9BLF - chains B and C of the 6 polymer chains in the assembly; structure by electron microscopy, 3.31 A resolution.

Chain B:
Name: Non-structural protein 8
Organism: Severe acute respiratory syndrome coronavirus 2
UniProt: P0DTD1 (R1AB_SARS2); residues 1-198 here correspond to UniProt positions 3943-4140 (UniProt number = residue number + 3942)
Sequence (199 residues; row label = number of the first residue in the row; numbering starts at 0):
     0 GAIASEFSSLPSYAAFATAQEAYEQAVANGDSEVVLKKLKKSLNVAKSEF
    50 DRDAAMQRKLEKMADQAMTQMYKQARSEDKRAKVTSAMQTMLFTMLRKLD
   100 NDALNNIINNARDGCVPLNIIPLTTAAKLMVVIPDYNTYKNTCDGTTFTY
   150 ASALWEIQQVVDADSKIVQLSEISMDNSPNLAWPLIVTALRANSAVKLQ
Unresolved in the structure: 0-5, 194-198
Sequence notes: expression tag (0)
UniProt features mapped onto this chain:
  - site: Gln198 (Cleavage)

Chain C:
Name: Non-structural protein 7
Organism: Severe acute respiratory syndrome coronavirus 2
UniProt: P0DTD1 (R1AB_SARS2); residues 1-83 here correspond to UniProt positions 3860-3942 (UniProt number = residue number + 3859)
Sequence (84 residues; row label = number of the first residue in the row; numbering starts at 0):
     0 GSKMSDVKCTSVVLLSVLQQLRVESSSKLWAQCVQLHNDILLAKDTTEAF
    50 EKMVSLLSVLLSMQGAVDINKLCEEMLDNRATLQ
Unresolved in the structure: 0, 74-83
Sequence notes: expression tag (0)
UniProt features mapped onto this chain:
  - site: Gln83 (Cleavage)

Chain B / chain C interface:
Residue-residue contacts - 4 pairs, chain B then chain C:
  Asp163(B) with Ser24(C); Ser26(C), hydrogen bond (side chain-backbone)
  Pro178(B) with Lys27(C), hydrogen bond (backbone-side chain)
  Leu180(B) with Lys27(C), hydrogen bond (backbone-side chain)
Interface residues without a listed pair, chain B (5 interface residues in all): Ala162, Asn179
Interface residues without a listed pair, chain C (4 interface residues in all): Ser25

Overview:
5 residues of chain B face 4 of chain C across their interface, with 3 hydrogen bonds. Polar pairs include
Asp163(B)-Ser26(C), Pro178(B)-Lys27(C) and Leu180(B)-Lys27(C).
Chain B is Non-structural protein 8 and chain C is Non-structural protein 7, both from Severe acute
respiratory syndrome coronavirus 2; the structure, SARS-CoV-2 core polymerase complex inhibited by araCTP, was
determined by electron microscopy.
